PDB entry 4BTS | X-ray diffraction, 3.70 A resolution | chains AA and AK of the 143 polymer chains in the assembly

[Chain AA]
Molecule: 18S ribosomal RNA
Source organism: Tetrahymena thermophila
Sequence (1753 nucleotides; numbered 1 to 1753; the number before each row is that of its first residue):
     1 AACCUGGUUG AUCCUGCCAG UUACAUAUGC UUGUCUUAAA UAUUAACCCA UGCAUGUGCC
    61 AGUUCAGUAU UGAACAGCGA AACUGCGAAU GGCUCAUUAA AACAGUUAUA GUUUAUUUGA
   121 UAAUUAAAGA UUACAUGGAU AACCGAGCUA AUUGUUGGGC UAAUACAUGC UUAAAAUUCC
   181 GUGUCCUGCG ACCGGAACGU AUUUAUUAGA UAUUAGACCA AUCGCAGCAA UGUGAUUGAG
   241 AUGAAUCAAA GUAACUGAUC GGAUCGAGGU UUACCUCGAU AAAUCAUCUA AGUUUCUGCC
   301 CUAUCAGCUC UCGAUGGUAG UGUAUUGGAC UACCAUGGCA GUCACGGGUA ACGGAGAAUU
   361 AGGGUUCGAU UCCGGAGAAG GAGCCUGAGA AACGGCUACU ACAACUACGG UUCGGCAGCA
   421 GGGAAGAAAA UUGGCCAAUC CUAAUUCAGG GAGCCAGUGA CAAGAAAUAG CAAGCUGGGA
   481 AACUUACGUU UCUACGGCAU UGAAAUGAGA ACAGUGUAAA UCUCUUAGCG AGGAACAAUU
   541 GGAGGGCAAG UCAUGGUGCC AGCAGCCGCG GUAAUUCCAG CUCCAAUAGC GUAUAUUAAA
   601 GUUGUUGCAG UUAAAAAGCU CGUAGUUGAA CUUCUGUUCA GGUUCAUUUC GAUUCGUCGU
   661 GUGAAACUGG ACAUACGUUU GCAAACUAAA AUCGGCCUUC ACUGGUUCGA CUUAGGGAGU
   721 AAACAUUUUA CUGUGAAAAA AUUAGAGUGU UCCAGGCAGG UUUUAGCCCG AAUACAUUAG
   781 CAUGGAAUAA UGGAAUAGGA CUAAGUCCAU UUUAUUGGUU CUUGGAUUUG GUAAUGAUUA
   841 AUAGGGACAG UUGGGGGCAU UAGUAUUUAA UAGUCAGAGG UGAAAUUCUU GGAUUUAUUA
   901 AGGACUAACU AAUGCGAAAG CAUUUGCCAA AGAUGUUUUC AUUAAUCAAG AACGAAAGUU
   961 AGGGGAUCAA AGACGAUCAG AUACCGUCGU AGUCUUAACU AUAAACUAUA CCGACUCGGG
  1021 AUCGGCUGGA AUAAAUGUCC AGUCGGCACC GUAUGAGAAA UCAAAGUCUU UGGGUUCUGG
  1081 GGGAAGUAUG GUACGCAAGU CUGAAACUUA AAGGAAUUGA CGGAACAGCA CACCAGAAGU
  1141 GGAACCUGCG GCUUAAUUUG ACUCAACACG GGGAAACUCA CGAGCGCAAG ACAGAGAAGG
  1201 GAUUGACAGA UUGAGAGCUC UUUCUUGAUU CUUUGGGUGG UGGUGCAUGG CCGUUCUUAG
  1261 UUGGUGGAGU GAUUUGUCUG GUUAAUUCCG UUAACGAACG AGACCUUAAC CUGCUAACUA
  1321 GUCUGCUUGU AAAUAACAGG UUGUACUUCU UAGAGGGACU AUUGUGCAAU AAGCCAAUGG
  1381 AAGUUUAAGG CAAUAACAGG UCUGUGAUGC CCCUAGACGU GCUCGGCCGC ACGCGCGUUA
  1441 CAAUGACUGG CGCAAAAAGU AUUUCCUGUC CUGGGAAGGU ACGGGUAAUC UUAUUAAUAC
  1501 CAGUCGUGUU AGGGAUAGUU CUUUGGAAUU GUGGAUCUUG AACGAGGAAU UUCUAGUAAG
  1561 UGCAAGUCAU CAGCUUGCGU UGAUUAUGUC CCUGCCGUUU GUACACACCG CCCGUCGCUU
  1621 GUAGUAACGA AUGGUCUGGU GAACCUUCUG GACUGCGACA GCAAUGUUGC GGAAAAAUAA
  1681 GUAAACCCUA CCAUUUGGAA CAACAAGAAG UCGUAACAAG GUAUCUGUAG GUGAACCUGC
  1741 AGAUGGAUCA UUA
Unresolved in the structure: 683-718
Metal / ion sites: Mg2+ site 1 near A81 (its only coordinating residue here); Mg2+ site 2 near G353 (its only coordinating residue here); Mg2+ site 3 near C608 (its only coordinating residue here); Mg2+ site 4 near A613 (its only coordinating residue here); Mg2+ site 5 near A629 (its only coordinating residue here); Mg2+ site 6 near G986 (its only coordinating residue here); Mg2+ site 7 near U1052 (its only coordinating residue here); Mg2+ site 8 near U1420 (its only coordinating residue here)

[Chain AK]
Protein: 40S ribosomal protein RPS14E
Source organism: Tetrahymena thermophila
UniProtKB: E6PBT2 (E6PBT2_TETTH); numbering as in UniProt (aligned over 1-151)
Chain sequence (151 residues; numbered 1 to 151; the number before each row is that of its first residue):
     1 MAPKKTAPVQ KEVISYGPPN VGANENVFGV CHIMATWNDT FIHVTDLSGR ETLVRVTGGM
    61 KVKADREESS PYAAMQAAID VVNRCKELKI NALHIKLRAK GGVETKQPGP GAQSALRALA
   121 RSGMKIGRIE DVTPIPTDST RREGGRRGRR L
Unresolved in the structure: 1-11

[Interface between chain AA and chain AK]
Pairs across the interface (102):
  G863(AA) / Thr-137(AK)  hydrogen bond to the sugar
  G863(AA) / Asp-138(AK)  base contact
  U864(AA) / Ile-135(AK)  hydrogen bond to the sugar
  U864(AA) / Pro-136(AK)  base contact
  U864(AA) / Thr-137(AK)  hydrogen bond to the base
  U864(AA) / Asp-138(AK)  base contact
  A865(AA) / Gly-102(AK)  phosphate contact
  A865(AA) / Val-103(AK)  sugar contact
  A865(AA) / Pro-134(AK)  sugar contact
  A865(AA) / Ile-135(AK)  sugar contact
  A865(AA) / Pro-136(AK)  sugar contact
  A865(AA) / Thr-140(AK)  base contact
  U866(AA) / Pro-134(AK)  phosphate contact
  U866(AA) / Thr-140(AK)  sugar contact
  A872(AA) / Arg-50(AK)  hydrogen bond to the sugar
  G873(AA) / His-43(AK)  hydrogen bond to the base
  G873(AA) / Arg-50(AK)  hydrogen bond to the sugar
  G873(AA) / Glu-51(AK)  hydrogen bond to the sugar
  G873(AA) / Thr-52(AK)  hydrogen bond to the sugar
  U874(AA) / Thr-52(AK)  sugar contact
  U874(AA) / Arg-55(AK)  hydrogen bond to the base
  C875(AA) / Arg-55(AK)  sugar contact
  A876(AA) / Met-60(AK)  sugar contact
  G877(AA) / Thr-57(AK)  hydrogen bond to the phosphate
  G877(AA) / Gly-59(AK)  sugar contact
  G877(AA) / Met-60(AK)  sugar contact
  A878(AA) / Asp-39(AK)  phosphate contact
  A878(AA) / Phe-41(AK)  phosphate contact
  A878(AA) / Thr-57(AK)  phosphate contact
  A878(AA) / Gly-58(AK)  phosphate contact
  A878(AA) / Gly-59(AK)  hydrogen bond to the phosphate
  A878(AA) / Met-60(AK)  phosphate contact
  A878(AA) / Glu-68(AK)  phosphate contact
  G879(AA) / Asp-39(AK)  phosphate contact
  G879(AA) / Phe-41(AK)  phosphate contact
  G879(AA) / Asp-65(AK)  base contact
  G879(AA) / Glu-68(AK)  hydrogen bond to the base
  G880(AA) / Asn-38(AK)  hydrogen bond to the phosphate
  G880(AA) / Asp-65(AK)  base contact
  G880(AA) / Glu-68(AK)  base contact
  G880(AA) / Lys-100(AK)  salt bridge to the phosphate
  U881(AA) / Asn-38(AK)  hydrogen bond to the phosphate
  U881(AA) / Asp-65(AK)  base contact
  U881(AA) / Arg-66(AK)  base contact
  G882(AA) / Arg-149(AK)  salt bridge to the phosphate
  A883(AA) / Arg-66(AK)  phosphate contact
  A884(AA) / Asp-65(AK)  phosphate contact
  A884(AA) / Arg-66(AK)  hydrogen bond to the phosphate
  A885(AA) / Asp-65(AK)  phosphate contact
  A893(AA) / Arg-55(AK)  base contact
  U894(AA) / Phe-41(AK)  base contact
  U894(AA) / Arg-55(AK)  hydrogen bond to the base
  U895(AA) / Met-34(AK)  sugar contact
  U895(AA) / Phe-41(AK)  sugar contact
  U895(AA) / His-43(AK)  hydrogen bond to the base
  U895(AA) / Arg-55(AK)  hydrogen bond to the base
  U896(AA) / His-32(AK)  hydrogen bond to the phosphate
  U896(AA) / His-43(AK)  sugar contact
  U896(AA) / Thr-45(AK)  sugar contact
  U896(AA) / Gly-49(AK)  hydrogen bond to the sugar
  U896(AA) / Arg-98(AK)  salt bridge to the phosphate
  A897(AA) / His-32(AK)  salt bridge to the phosphate
  A897(AA) / Ser-48(AK)  hydrogen bond to the sugar
  A897(AA) / Gly-49(AK)  sugar contact
  A897(AA) / Arg-50(AK)  hydrogen bond to the base
  G903(AA) / Thr-140(AK)  base contact
  A904(AA) / Asp-138(AK)  base contact
  A904(AA) / Ser-139(AK)  base contact
  C905(AA) / Asp-138(AK)  base contact
  C905(AA) / Ser-139(AK)  hydrogen bond to the sugar
  U906(AA) / Asp-138(AK)  sugar contact
  A907(AA) / Pro-136(AK)  base contact
  A907(AA) / Thr-137(AK)  base contact
  A907(AA) / Asp-138(AK)  sugar contact
  U967(AA) / Thr-140(AK)  sugar contact
  U967(AA) / Arg-141(AK)  hydrogen bond to the sugar
  C968(AA) / Arg-141(AK)  sugar contact
  C968(AA) / Arg-142(AK)  hydrogen bond to the sugar
  C968(AA) / Glu-143(AK)  phosphate contact
  C968(AA) / Gly-144(AK)  phosphate contact
  A969(AA) / Glu-143(AK)  phosphate contact
  A969(AA) / Gly-144(AK)  phosphate contact
  C984(AA) / Arg-150(AK)  hydrogen bond to the sugar
  C984(AA) / Leu-151(AK)  base contact
  C985(AA) / Gly-148(AK)  phosphate contact
  C985(AA) / Arg-149(AK)  hydrogen bond to the phosphate
  C985(AA) / Arg-150(AK)  hydrogen bond to the phosphate
  G986(AA) / Arg-149(AK)  salt bridge to the phosphate
  U987(AA) / Glu-143(AK)  phosphate contact
  U1722(AA) / Arg-150(AK)  hydrogen bond to the base
  U1722(AA) / Leu-151(AK)  phosphate contact
  U1738(AA) / Arg-147(AK)  salt bridge to the phosphate
  U1738(AA) / Arg-150(AK)  salt bridge to the phosphate
  G1739(AA) / Gly-145(AK)  phosphate contact
  G1739(AA) / Arg-147(AK)  salt bridge to the phosphate
  G1739(AA) / Arg-150(AK)  salt bridge to the phosphate
  C1740(AA) / Arg-141(AK)  salt bridge to the phosphate
  C1740(AA) / Gly-145(AK)  phosphate contact
  C1740(AA) / Arg-146(AK)  hydrogen bond to the phosphate
  A1741(AA) / Arg-141(AK)  salt bridge to the phosphate
  A1741(AA) / Arg-146(AK)  salt bridge to the phosphate
  G1742(AA) / Arg-146(AK)  salt bridge to the phosphate
Interface residues without a listed pair, chain AA (43 interface residues in all): U898, A966
Interface residues without a listed pair, chain AK (43 interface residues in all): Thr-36

[Summary]
Chain AA and chain AK each contribute 43 residues to their interface, with 30 hydrogen bonds and 13 salt
bridges. Polar pairs include U864(AA)/Thr-137(AK), G873(AA)/His-43(AK) and U874(AA)/Arg-55(AK).
Here chain AA is 18S ribosomal RNA and chain AK is 40S ribosomal protein RPS14E, both from Tetrahymena
thermophila. Entry 4BTS (The crystal structure of the eukaryotic 40S ribosomal subunit in complex with EIF1
and EIF1A) was determined by X-ray diffraction.
